8FSD - chains A and C of the 4 polymer chains in the assembly; structure by X-ray diffraction, 1.49 A resolution.

Chain A (and C):
Protein: Serine hydroxymethyltransferase
Source organism: Glycine max
Notes: chain C of this document is another copy of the same molecule, construct and numbering; everything in this record applies to it too
UniProtKB: A0A0R0IK90 (A0A0R0IK90_SOYBN); residues 1-471 here correspond to UniProt positions 71-541 (UniProt number = residue number + 70)
Sequence (491 residues; numbered -19 to 471; the number before each row is that of its first residue; numbers below 1 keep their minus sign (Met-19 is residue -19)):
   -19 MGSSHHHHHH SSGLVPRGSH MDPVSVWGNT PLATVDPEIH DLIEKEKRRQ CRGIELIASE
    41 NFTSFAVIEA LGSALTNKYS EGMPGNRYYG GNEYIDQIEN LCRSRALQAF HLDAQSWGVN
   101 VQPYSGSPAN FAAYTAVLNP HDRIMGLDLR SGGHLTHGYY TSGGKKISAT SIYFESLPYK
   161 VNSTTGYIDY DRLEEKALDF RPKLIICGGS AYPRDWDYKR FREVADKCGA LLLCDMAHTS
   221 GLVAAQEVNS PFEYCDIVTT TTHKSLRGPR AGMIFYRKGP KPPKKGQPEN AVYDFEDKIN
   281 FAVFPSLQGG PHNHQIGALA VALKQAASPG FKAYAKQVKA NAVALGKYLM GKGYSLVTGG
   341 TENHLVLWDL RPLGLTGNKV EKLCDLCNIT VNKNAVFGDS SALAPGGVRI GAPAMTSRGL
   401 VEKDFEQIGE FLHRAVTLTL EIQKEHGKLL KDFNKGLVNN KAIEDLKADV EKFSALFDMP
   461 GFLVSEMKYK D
Unresolved in the structure: -19 to -1
Construct notes: initiating methionine (-19); expression tag (-18 to 0); engineered mutation Arg130 (Pro200 in A0A0R0IK90)
Residues lining bound ligands:
  - 6S-folinic acid (FFO; N-[4-({[(6S)-2-amino-5-formyl-4-oxo-3,4,5,6,7,8-hexahydropteridin-6-yl]methyl}amino)benzoyl]-L-glutamic acid), molecule 1: Glu61, Tyr68, Tyr69, Phe281, Phe284, Pro285
  - 6S-folinic acid (FFO), molecule 2: Leu129, Gly132, Gly133, His134, Leu135, Tyr139, Lys145, Ile147, Ser190, Ala191, Asn372, Asn374, Ala382, Leu383, Arg389
  - N-pyridoxyl-glycine-5-monophosphate (PLG; N-glycine-[3-hydroxy-2-methyl-5-phosphonooxymethyl-pyridin-4-yl-methane]), molecule 1: Ser39, Ser105, Gly106, Ser107, Pro108, Asn110, His134, Thr136, His137, Gly189, Ser190, Asp215, Ala217, His218, Thr241, His243, Lys244, Arg389
  - N-pyridoxyl-glycine-5-monophosphate (PLG), molecule 2: Tyr59, Glu61, Tyr69, Tyr104, Gly289, Gly290

Chain A / chain C interface:
Pairs across the interface - 25 pairs, chain A then chain C:
  His121(A) - His121(C)  hydrogen bond
  Arg123(A) - Tyr140(C)  hydrogen bond
  Arg123(A) - Glu155(C)  salt bridge
  Arg123(A) - Ser156(C)  hydrogen bond (side chain-backbone)
  Tyr140(A) - Arg123(C)  hydrogen bond
  Tyr140(A) - Asp179(C)  hydrogen bond (side chain-backbone)
  Tyr140(A) - Phe180(C)
  Ser142(A) - Arg181(C)  hydrogen bond (backbone-side chain)
  Gly143(A) - Arg181(C)  hydrogen bond (backbone-side chain)
  Gly144(A) - Arg181(C)
  Glu155(A) - Arg123(C)  salt bridge
  Glu155(A) - Glu155(C)
  Ser156(A) - Arg123(C)  hydrogen bond (backbone-side chain)
  Leu157(A) - Asp179(C)
  Leu157(A) - Phe180(C)  hydrophobic
  Lys160(A) - Asp179(C)
  Lys176(A) - Asp179(C)  salt bridge
  Asp179(A) - Tyr140(C)  hydrogen bond (backbone-side chain)
  Asp179(A) - Leu157(C)
  Asp179(A) - Lys160(C)  salt bridge
  Asp179(A) - Lys176(C)  salt bridge
  Phe180(A) - Tyr140(C)
  Arg181(A) - Ser142(C)  hydrogen bond (side chain-backbone)
  Arg181(A) - Gly143(C)  hydrogen bond (side chain-backbone)
  Arg181(A) - Gly144(C)
Other interface residues (no listed pair), chain C (15 interface residues in all): Leu178

Summary:
14 residues of chain A face 15 of chain C across their interface; the contacts include 11 hydrogen bonds and 5
salt bridges. Polar pairs include Arg123(A)-Glu155(C), Lys176(A)-Asp179(C) and Asp179(A)-Lys160(C). Ligands of
chain A: N-pyridoxyl-glycine-5-monophosphate and 6S-folinic acid.
Chain A and chain C are both Serine hydroxymethyltransferase (Glycine max); the structure, P130R mutant of
soybean SHMT8 in complex with PLP-glycine and formylTHF, was determined by X-ray diffraction together with
8DSK, 8DOM, 7UJI and 7UJH from the same study.
